1DWE - chains H and I of the 3 polymer chains in the assembly; structure by X-ray diffraction, 3.00 A resolution.

Chain H:
Protein: ALPHA-THROMBIN heavy chain
From: Homo sapiens
Notes: EC 3.4.21.5
UniProtKB: P00734 (THRB_HUMAN); the construct lacks a stretch of the UniProt sequence and is renumbered around it, so the offset changes along the chain: 16-36 = UniProt 364-384; 37-60 = UniProt 386-409; 61-77 = UniProt 419-435; 78-97 = UniProt 437-456; 7 more segments
Chain sequence (259 residues; each row starts with the number of its first residue; note: 1 number in that range is skipped by the numbering (no residue carries it; nothing is unmodelled there); a row labelled like 60A-60I holds insertion residues (60A, then the next letters in order)):
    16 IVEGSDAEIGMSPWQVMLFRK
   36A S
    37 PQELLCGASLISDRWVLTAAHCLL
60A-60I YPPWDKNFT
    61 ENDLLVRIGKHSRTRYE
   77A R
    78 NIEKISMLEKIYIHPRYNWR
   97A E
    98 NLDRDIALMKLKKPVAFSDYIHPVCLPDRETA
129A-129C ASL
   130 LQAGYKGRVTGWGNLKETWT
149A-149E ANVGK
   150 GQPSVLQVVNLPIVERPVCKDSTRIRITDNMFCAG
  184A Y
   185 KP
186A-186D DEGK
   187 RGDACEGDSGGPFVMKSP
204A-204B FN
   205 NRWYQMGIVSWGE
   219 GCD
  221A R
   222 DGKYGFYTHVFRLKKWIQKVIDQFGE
Not modelled in the structure: 247
Curated features (UniProtKB/Swiss-Prot):
  - region: Ala-183 to Val-200 (High affinity receptor-binding region which is also known as the TP508 peptide)
  - active site (Charge relay system): His-57, Asp-102, Ser-195
  - glycosylation: Asn-60G (N-linked (GlcNAc...) (complex) asparagine)
Disulfide bonds: Cys-42/Cys-58, Cys-168/Cys-182, Cys-191/Cys-220
Ligand contacts: 0G6 (D-phenylalanyl-N-[(2S,3S)-6-{[amino(iminio)methyl]amino}-1-chloro-2-hydroxyhexan-3-yl]-L-prolinamide): His-57, Tyr-60A, Trp-60D, Glu-97A, Asn-98, Leu-99, Ile-174, Asp-189, Ala-190, Cys-191, Glu-192, Gly-193, Asp-194, Ser-195, Val-213, Ser-214, Trp-215, Gly-216, Glu-217, Gly-219, Cys-220, Gly-226

Chain I:
Protein: Hirudin iiia
From: Hirudo medicinalis
UniProtKB: P28507 (HIR3A_HIRME); residues 1-11 here correspond to UniProt positions 55-65 (UniProt number = residue number + 54)
Chain sequence (11 residues; numbered 1 to 11; the number before each row is that of its first residue):
     1 DFEEIPEEYLQ
Curated features (UniProtKB/Swiss-Prot):
  - region: Asp-1 to Gln-11 (Interaction with fibrinogen-binding exosite of thrombin)
  - modified residue: Tyr-9 (Sulfotyrosine)

Chain H / chain I interface:
Residue-residue contacts - 17 pairs, chain H then chain I:
  Phe-34(H) / Phe-2(I)  hydrophobic
  Lys-36(H) / Tyr-9(I)
  Lys-36(H) / Leu-10(I)
  Gln-38(H) / Leu-10(I)
  Arg-67(H) / Ile-5(I)
  Arg-73(H) / Asp-1(I)  salt bridge
  Arg-73(H) / Phe-2(I)
  Thr-74(H) / Asp-1(I)
  Thr-74(H) / Phe-2(I)
  Thr-74(H) / Glu-3(I)  hydrogen bond (backbone-backbone)
  Arg-75(H) / Glu-3(I)
  Tyr-76(H) / Glu-3(I)  hydrogen bond (backbone-side chain)
  Tyr-76(H) / Glu-4(I)
  Tyr-76(H) / Ile-5(I)  hydrophobic
  Tyr-76(H) / Pro-6(I)
  Ile-82(H) / Ile-5(I)  hydrophobic
  Ile-82(H) / Tyr-9(I)
Also at the interface, not in a pair above, chain H (13 interface residues in all): Glu-39, Leu-40, Leu-65, Met-84

Summary:
The interface between chain H and chain I involves 13 residues on one side and 8 on the other, with 2 hydrogen
bonds and 1 salt bridge. Polar contacts include Arg-73(H)/Asp-1(I), Tyr-76(H)/Glu-3(I) and Thr-74(H)/Glu-3(I).
Bound to chain H: compound 0G6.
Chain H is ALPHA-THROMBIN heavy chain (Homo sapiens) and chain I is Hirudin iiia (Hirudo medicinalis); the
structure, Crystallographic analysis at 3.0-Angstroms resolution of the binding to human thrombin of four
active site-directed inhibitors, was determined by X-ray diffraction together with 1DWB, 1DWC and 1DWD from
the same study.
